PDB entry 8DO0 | electron microscopy, 2.86 A resolution | chains B and A of the 3 polymer chains in the assembly

Chain B:
Molecule: Protein transport protein Sec61 subunit gamma
Source organism: Homo sapiens
Reference sequence: P60059 (SC61G_HUMAN); residues 1-68 here = UniProt positions 1-68
Chain sequence (68 residues; row label = number of the first residue in the row):
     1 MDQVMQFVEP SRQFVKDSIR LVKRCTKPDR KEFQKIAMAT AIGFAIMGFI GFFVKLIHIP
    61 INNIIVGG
Unresolved in the structure: 1-5, 67-68
UniProt features mapped onto this chain:
  - modified residue: M1 (N-acetylmethionine), S18 (Phosphoserine)

Chain A:
Molecule: Protein transport protein Sec61 subunit alpha isoform 1
Source organism: Homo sapiens
Reference sequence: P61619 (S61A1_HUMAN); numbering as in UniProt (aligned over 1-476)
Chain sequence (476 residues; numbered 1 to 476; the number before each row is that of its first residue):
     1 MAIKFLEVIK PFCVILPEIQ KPERKIQFKE KVLWTAITLF IFLVCCQIPL FGIMSSDSAD
    61 PFYWMRVILA SNRGTLMELG ISPIVTSGLI MQLLAGAKII EVGDTPKDRA LFNGAQKLFG
   121 MIITIGQSIV YVMTGMYGDP SEMGAGICLL ITIQLFVAGL IVLLLDELLQ KGYGLGSGIS
   181 LFIATNICET IVWKAFSPTT VNTGRGMEFE GAIIALFHLL ATRTDKVRAL REAFYRQNLP
   241 NLMNLIATIF VFAVVIYFQG FRYELPIRST KVRGQIGIYP IKLFYTSNIP IILQSALVSN
   301 LYVISQMLSA RFSGNLLVSL LGTWSDTSSG GPARAYPVGG LCYYLSPPES FGSVLEDPVH
   361 AVVYIVFMLG SCAFFSKTWI EVSGSSPRDI AKQFKDQGMV INGKRETSIY RELKKIIPTA
   421 AAFGGLCIGA LSVLADFLGA IGSGTGILLA VTIIYQYFEI FVKEQSEVGS MGALLF
Unresolved in the structure: 1-5, 102-106, 326-334, 469-476
Differences from the reference sequence: conflict Y263 (Val in P61619), P387 (Ala in P61619), R388 (Lys in P61619), I390 (Val in P61619), D396 (Glu in P61619), G398 (Gln in P61619), K414 (Asn in P61619), K415 (Arg in P61619), I416 (Tyr in P61619); engineered mutation E264 (Asp in P61619), R268 (Lys in P61619), T270 (Ala in P61619), K271 (Arg in P61619), V272 (Tyr in P61619), I276 (Tyr in P61619), G277 (Asn in P61619), I278 (Thr in P61619), F394 (Leu in P61619), I401 (Met in P61619), N402 (Arg in P61619), K404 (His in P61619), I409 (Met in P61619), Y410 (Val in P61619), R411 (His in P61619)
UniProt features mapped onto this chain:
  - natural variant: V67 (V67G: In ADTKD5), V85 (V85D: In CVID15), Q92 (Q92R: In SCN11), T185 (T185A: In ADTKD5), E381 to F476 (deletion: In CVID15)
  - mutagenesis: Y344 (Y344H: Reduces cotranslational translocation of APLN precursor/preproapelin)
Ligand contacts: Q6B ([(6S,7S,9Z,12R)-12-[(Z,2S,6R,7R,9R)-4,6-dimethyl-7,9-bis(oxidanyl)dec-4-en-2-yl]-7,9-dimethyl-2-oxidanylidene-1-oxacyclododec-9-en-6-yl] (2E,4E,6E,8E,10E,12S,13S,15S)-4,6,10-trimethyl-12,13,15-tris(oxidanyl)hexadeca-2,4,6,8,10-pentaenoate): F62, M65, I68, L69, S82, V85, T86, L89, I123, Q127, V130, Y131, S177, I179, S180, I183, S287, N288, I289, I292, A296, N300, V303, I304, M307, L449, I453, Q456
Reported in the primary citation:
  - binding site for Q6B: V85, Q127, I179, I183, I292, N300
  - mutagenesis - Q127A, N300A: decreased binding to Q6B
  - mutagenesis - Q127L, N300L: decreased binding to cotransin CP2
  - mutagenesis - Q127L, N300L: decreased binding to decatransin
  - mutagenesis - Q127L, N300L: decreased binding to ipomoeassin F

Interface between chain B and chain A:
Pairs across the interface (59):
  F14(B) - A422(A)  hydrophobic
  D17(B) - T419(A)
  S18(B) - T419(A)
  S18(B) - F423(A)
  L21(B) - L283(A)  hydrophobic
  L21(B) - A420(A)  hydrophobic
  V22(B) - F423(A)  hydrophobic
  R24(B) - Y263(A)  hydrogen bond
  C25(B) - R262(A)
  T26(B) - G260(A)
  T26(B) - R262(A)  hydrogen bond (backbone-backbone)
  T26(B) - E264(A)  hydrogen bond
  K27(B) - Y257(A)
  K27(B) - F261(A)
  P28(B) - Y257(A)
  P28(B) - G260(A)
  P28(B) - F261(A)
  E32(B) - R262(A)  salt bridge
  F33(B) - A253(A)
  F33(B) - I256(A)  hydrophobic
  F33(B) - Y257(A)
  K35(B) - F458(A)
  I36(B) - I256(A)  hydrophobic
  I36(B) - Y455(A)  hydrophobic
  I36(B) - F458(A)  hydrophobic
  A39(B) - F458(A)  hydrophobic
  T40(B) - I256(A)
  T40(B) - I454(A)
  F44(B) - C188(A)  hydrophobic
  F44(B) - I191(A)  hydrophobic
  F44(B) - V192(A)  hydrophobic
  F44(B) - I454(A)
  M47(B) - A184(A)  hydrophobic
  M47(B) - T185(A)
  M47(B) - C188(A)  hydrophobic
  M47(B) - I454(A)  hydrophobic
  G48(B) - C188(A)
  G48(B) - E189(A)
  G48(B) - V192(A)
  I50(B) - L39(A)  hydrophobic
  I50(B) - L43(A)  hydrophobic
  G51(B) - L43(A)
  G51(B) - E189(A)
  F52(B) - V192(A)  hydrophobic
  F52(B) - W193(A)  hydrophobic
  F52(B) - F196(A)
  V54(B) - F40(A)  hydrophobic
  V54(B) - L43(A)
  V54(B) - V44(A)  hydrophobic
  V54(B) - Q47(A)
  K55(B) - Q47(A)
  K55(B) - E189(A)  salt bridge
  K55(B) - W193(A)
  L56(B) - P198(A)  hydrophobic
  H58(B) - V44(A)
  H58(B) - Q47(A)
  I59(B) - W193(A)  hydrophobic
  N62(B) - Q47(A)  hydrogen bond (side chain-backbone)
  N62(B) - P49(A)
Also at the interface, not in a pair above, chain B (33 interface residues in all): A37, G43, F49, I65, V66
Also at the interface, not in a pair above, chain A (37 interface residues in all): I48, L181, S197, F252, I416, L426

In short:
33 residues of chain B face 37 of chain A across their interface; the contacts include 4 hydrogen bonds and 2
salt bridges. Polar pairs include E32(B)-R262(A), K55(B)-E189(A) and R24(B)-Y263(A). From the paper: a binding
site for Q6B at V85(A), Q127(A) and I179(A) among others; Q127A and N300A of chain A reduce binding to Q6B; 4
substitutions were tested in all.
Chain B is Protein transport protein Sec61 subunit gamma and chain A is Protein transport protein Sec61
subunit alpha isoform 1, both from Homo sapiens; the structure, Cryo-EM structure of the human Sec61 complex
inhibited by mycolactone, was determined by electron microscopy together with 8DNV, 8DNW, 8DNX, 8DNY, 8DNZ,
8DO1, 8DO2 and 8DO3 from the same study.
